6ICR - chains C and D of the 4 polymer chains in the assembly; structure by X-ray diffraction, 2.04 A resolution.

# Chain C (and D)
Protein: Coronin-like protein
Source organism: Leishmania donovani
Notes: chain D of this document is another copy of the same molecule, construct and numbering; everything in this record applies to it too
UniProt: Q3T1U8 (Q3T1U8_LEIDO); residues 459-510 here = UniProt positions 459-510
Chain sequence (53 residues; row label = number of the first residue in the row):
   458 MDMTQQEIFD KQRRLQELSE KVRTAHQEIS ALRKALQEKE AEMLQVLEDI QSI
Disordered / not traced: 458-460, 509-510 (chain D: 458-460)
Sequence notes: initiating methionine (458); engineered mutation Ala482 (Cys in Q3T1U8), Ser509 (Thr in Q3T1U8)

# Interface between chain C and chain D
Contacting residue pairs (15; chain C residue first):
  Gln473(C) - Gln508(D)  hydrogen bond
  Ser476(C) - Leu504(D)
  Val479(C) - Met500(D)  hydrophobic
  Val479(C) - Leu504(D)  hydrophobic
  Arg480(C) - Gln508(D)  hydrogen bond
  His483(C) - Glu497(D)  salt bridge
  His483(C) - Leu501(D)
  Arg490(C) - Leu493(D)
  Arg490(C) - Gln494(D)
  Arg490(C) - Glu497(D)  salt bridge
  Gln494(C) - Arg490(D)
  Glu497(C) - His483(D)  salt bridge
  Glu497(C) - Arg490(D)  salt bridge
  Met500(C) - Val479(D)  hydrophobic
  Leu501(C) - His483(D)
Other interface residues (no listed pair), chain C (12 interface residues in all): Ile486, Leu504
Other interface residues (no listed pair), chain D (13 interface residues in all): Ser476, Ile486, Glu505

# In short
The interface between chain C and chain D involves 12 residues on one side and 13 on the other, with 2
hydrogen bonds and 4 salt bridges. Polar contacts include His483(C)-Glu497(D), Arg490(C)-Glu497(D) and
Gln473(C)-Gln508(D).
Chain C and chain D are both Coronin-like protein (Leishmania donovani); the structure, LdCoroCC mutant-
C482A, was determined by X-ray diffraction together with 6ADO, 6ADZ and 6AH6 from the same study.
